7VAW - chains A and F of the 12 polymer chains in the assembly; structure by electron microscopy, 2.70 A resolution.

== Chain A ==
Name: V-type ATP synthase alpha chain
Source organism: Thermus thermophilus HB8
Notes: EC 7.1.2.2
UniProtKB: Q56403 (VATA_THET8); residues 1-578 here = UniProt positions 1-578
Chain sequence (578 residues; each row starts with the number of its first residue):
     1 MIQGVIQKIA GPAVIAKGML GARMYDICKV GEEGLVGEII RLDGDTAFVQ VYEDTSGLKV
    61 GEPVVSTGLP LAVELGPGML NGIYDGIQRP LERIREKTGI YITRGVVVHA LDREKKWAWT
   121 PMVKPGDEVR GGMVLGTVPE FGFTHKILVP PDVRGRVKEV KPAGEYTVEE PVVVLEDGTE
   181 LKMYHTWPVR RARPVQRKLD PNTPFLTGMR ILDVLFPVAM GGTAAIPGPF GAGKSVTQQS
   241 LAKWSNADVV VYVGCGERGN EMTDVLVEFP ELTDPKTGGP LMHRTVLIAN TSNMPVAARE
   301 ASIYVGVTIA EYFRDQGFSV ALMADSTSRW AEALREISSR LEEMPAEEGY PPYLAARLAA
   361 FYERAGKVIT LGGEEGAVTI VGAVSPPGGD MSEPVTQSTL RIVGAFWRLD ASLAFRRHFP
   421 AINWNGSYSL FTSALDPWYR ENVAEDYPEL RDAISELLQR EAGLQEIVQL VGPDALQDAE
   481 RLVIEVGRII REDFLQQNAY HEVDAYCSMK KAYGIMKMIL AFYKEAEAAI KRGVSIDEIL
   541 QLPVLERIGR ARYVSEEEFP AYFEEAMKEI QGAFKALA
Differences from the reference sequence: conflict Ala232 (Ser in Q56403), Ser235 (Thr in Q56403)
Residues lining bound ligands: ADP (adenosine-5'-diphosphate): Met209, Pro229, Phe230, Gly231, Ala232, Gly233, Lys234, Ser235, Val236, Phe419, Pro420, Gln497, Asn498, Ala499, Tyr500

== Chain F ==
Name: V-type ATP synthase beta chain
Source organism: Thermus thermophilus HB8
UniProtKB: Q56404 (VATB_THET8); residue numbers follow UniProt; this construct covers 1-478
Chain sequence (478 residues; numbered 1 to 478; the number before each row is that of its first residue):
     1 MDLLKKEYTG ITYISGPLLF VENAKDLAYG AIVDIKDGTG RVRGGQVIEV SEEYAVIQVF
    61 EETTGLDLAT TSVSLVEDVA RLGVSKEMLG RRFNGIGKPI DGLPPITPEK RLPITGLPLN
   121 PVARRKPEQF IQTGISTIDV MNTLVRGQKL PIFSGSGLPA NEIAAQIARQ ATVRPDLSGE
   181 GEKEEPFAVV FAAMGITQRE LSYFIQEFER TGALSRSVLF LNKADDPTIE RILTPRMALT
   241 VAEYLAFEHD YHVLVILTDM TNYCEALREI GAAREEIPGR RGYPGYMYTD LATIYERAGV
   301 VEGKKGSVTQ IPILSMPDDD RTHPIPDLTG YITEGQIQLS RELHRKGIYP PIDPLPSLSR
   361 LMNNGVGKGK TREDHKQVSD QLYSAYANGV DIRKLVAIIG EDALTENDRR YLQFADAFER
   421 FFINQGQQNR SIEESLQIAW ALLSMLPQGE LKRISKDHIG KYYGQKLEEI WGAPQALD
Not modelled in the structure: 1, 473-478
Residues lining bound ligands: ADP (adenosine-5'-diphosphate): Leu358, Ser359, Arg360, Asn363

== How chain A and chain F interact ==
Pairs across the interface - 120 pairs, chain A then chain F:
  Gln7(A) - Ser51(F)
  Gln7(A) - Glu52(F)  hydrogen bond (backbone-backbone)
  Lys8(A) - Glu49(F)  salt bridge
  Lys8(A) - Val50(F)
  Lys8(A) - Ser51(F)
  Ile9(A) - Tyr29(F)  hydrophobic
  Ile9(A) - Glu49(F)
  Ile9(A) - Val50(F)  hydrogen bond (backbone-backbone)
  Gly11(A) - Tyr29(F)  hydrogen bond (backbone-side chain)
  Lys17(A) - Glu52(F)  salt bridge
  Thr55(A) - Tyr29(F)
  Ser56(A) - Tyr29(F)
  Gly57(A) - Ala28(F)
  Gly57(A) - Tyr29(F)  hydrogen bond (backbone-backbone)
  Leu58(A) - Ala28(F)
  Leu58(A) - Tyr29(F)  hydrogen bond (backbone-backbone)
  Lys59(A) - Asp26(F)
  Lys59(A) - Ala28(F)
  Lys59(A) - Asp78(F)  salt bridge
  Val60(A) - Lys25(F)
  Val60(A) - Val50(F)
  Val60(A) - Ser51(F)
  Ile83(A) - Val122(F)  hydrophobic
  Leu91(A) - Asn120(F)  hydrogen bond (backbone-side chain)
  Leu91(A) - Val122(F)  hydrophobic
  Ile94(A) - Asn120(F)
  Arg95(A) - Asn120(F)
  Arg95(A) - Val122(F)
  Arg95(A) - Glu302(F)  salt bridge
  Ile100(A) - Leu119(F)
  Ile100(A) - Asn120(F)  hydrogen bond (backbone-backbone)
  Ile100(A) - Ala123(F)  hydrophobic
  Ile100(A) - Val301(F)  hydrophobic
  Tyr101(A) - Leu117(F)
  Tyr101(A) - Pro118(F)
  Tyr101(A) - Leu119(F)  hydrophobic
  Tyr101(A) - Glu243(F)
  Tyr101(A) - Phe247(F)
  Ile102(A) - Pro118(F)  hydrogen bond (backbone-backbone)
  Ile102(A) - Asn120(F)
  Thr103(A) - Leu117(F)
  Gly228(A) - Tyr331(F)
  Pro229(A) - Tyr331(F)
  Phe230(A) - Arg321(F)
  Phe230(A) - Asp327(F)
  Phe230(A) - Gly330(F)
  Phe230(A) - Tyr331(F)  hydrophobic
  Phe230(A) - Gln336(F)
  Phe230(A) - Arg360(F)
  Gly231(A) - Leu358(F)
  Gly231(A) - Arg360(F)
  Gly256(A) - Tyr288(F)  hydrogen bond (backbone-side chain)
  Glu257(A) - Glu296(F)
  Arg258(A) - Glu296(F)
  Arg258(A) - Gly330(F)  hydrogen bond (side chain-backbone)
  Arg258(A) - Tyr331(F)  hydrogen bond (side chain-backbone)
  Arg258(A) - Ile332(F)  hydrogen bond (side chain-backbone)
  Arg258(A) - Thr333(F)  hydrogen bond (side chain-backbone)
  Arg258(A) - Arg360(F)
  Gly259(A) - Glu296(F)  hydrogen bond (backbone-side chain)
  Asn260(A) - Arg124(F)
  Asn260(A) - Pro127(F)
  Asn260(A) - Lys149(F)
  Asn260(A) - Glu334(F)
  Thr263(A) - Pro121(F)  hydrogen bond (side chain-backbone)
  Thr263(A) - Arg124(F)
  Thr263(A) - Arg125(F)
  Asp264(A) - Lys126(F)  salt bridge
  Leu266(A) - Pro121(F)
  Glu268(A) - Lys126(F)  salt bridge
  Thr291(A) - Pro121(F)
  Ser292(A) - Tyr288(F)
  Ser292(A) - Ala292(F)
  Ser292(A) - Glu296(F)  hydrogen bond
  Asn293(A) - Pro118(F)
  Asn293(A) - Ala292(F)
  Asn293(A) - Thr293(F)
  Asn293(A) - Glu296(F)
  Val296(A) - Thr289(F)
  Arg299(A) - Tyr288(F)
  Arg299(A) - Thr289(F)  hydrogen bond
  Arg329(A) - Tyr288(F)
  Glu332(A) - Tyr288(F)
  Arg335(A) - Gly285(F)
  Glu336(A) - Tyr286(F)
  Glu336(A) - Thr289(F)  hydrogen bond
  Ser339(A) - Glu276(F)  hydrogen bond
  Ser339(A) - Ile277(F)  hydrogen bond (side chain-backbone)
  Arg340(A) - Arg274(F)
  Pro345(A) - Ile277(F)  hydrophobic
  Glu348(A) - Arg280(F)  salt bridge
  Ser385(A) - Tyr331(F)
  Pro386(A) - Tyr331(F)  hydrogen bond (backbone-side chain)
  Pro387(A) - Arg280(F)
  Pro387(A) - Asp327(F)
  Gly388(A) - Thr322(F)
  Gly388(A) - Asp327(F)  hydrogen bond (backbone-side chain)
  Asp390(A) - Arg280(F)  salt bridge
  Phe415(A) - Arg321(F)
  Phe415(A) - Leu355(F)
  Phe415(A) - Pro356(F)  hydrophobic
  Arg416(A) - Ala387(F)
  Arg416(A) - Asn388(F)
  Arg416(A) - Asp391(F)  salt bridge
  Arg416(A) - Arg453(F)
  Arg417(A) - Asn142(F)
  Arg417(A) - Pro354(F)
  Arg417(A) - Leu355(F)  hydrogen bond (side chain-backbone)
  Arg417(A) - Ser357(F)  hydrogen bond (side chain-backbone)
  Arg417(A) - Leu358(F)
  Arg417(A) - Tyr383(F)  hydrogen bond
  Arg417(A) - Arg453(F)  hydrogen bond (backbone-side chain)
  His418(A) - Arg453(F)
  Gln469(A) - Ile398(F)
  Gly472(A) - Leu395(F)
  Gln496(A) - Arg453(F)
  Tyr500(A) - Asn363(F)
  Glu546(A) - Lys452(F)  salt bridge
  Arg550(A) - Lys452(F)
  Arg550(A) - Ile454(F)
Other interface residues (no listed pair), chain A (75 interface residues in all): Ala10, Glu92, Gly99, Lys234, Met262, Met294, Gly349, Gly389, Glu393, Leu470, Val471, Pro473, Asp474, Arg488, Glu492
Other interface residues (no listed pair), chain F (75 interface residues in all): Ile48, Val79, Gly147, Phe153, Gly279, Lys304, Pro326, Asn364, Ser384, Ile399, Gly449, Leu451, Lys456

== In short ==
Chain A and chain F each contribute 75 residues to their interface, with 26 hydrogen bonds and 10 salt
bridges. Among the polar pairs are Lys8(A)-Glu49(F), Lys17(A)-Glu52(F) and Lys59(A)-Asp78(F). ADP is bound
between chain A and chain F.
Here chain A is V-type ATP synthase alpha chain and chain F is V-type ATP synthase beta chain, both from
Thermus thermophilus HB8. Entry 7VAW (V1EG domain of V/A-ATPase from Thermus thermophilus at saturated
ATP-gamma-S condition, state1-1) was determined by electron microscopy, deposited together with 7VAI, 7VAJ,
7VAK, 7VAL, 7VAM, 7VAN and 11 further entries.
